Entry 6HOI (X-ray diffraction, 1.14 A resolution); this record covers chains A and G.

Chain A:
Molecule: Gamma-aminobutyric acid receptor-associated protein-like 1
From: Homo sapiens
UniProt: Q9H0R8 (GBRL1_HUMAN); residue numbers follow UniProt; this construct covers 1-117
Amino-acid sequence (123 residues; numbered -5 to 117; the number before each row is that of its first residue; numbers below 1 keep their minus sign (Gly-5 is residue -5)):
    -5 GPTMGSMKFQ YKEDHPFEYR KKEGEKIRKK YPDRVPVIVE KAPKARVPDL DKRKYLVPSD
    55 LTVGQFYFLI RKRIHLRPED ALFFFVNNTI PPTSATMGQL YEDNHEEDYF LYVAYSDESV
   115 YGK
Not modelled in the structure: -5 to -1
Differences from the reference sequence: expression tag (-5 to 0)
UniProt features mapped onto this chain:
  - site: Tyr115, Gly116 (Microbial infection: Cleavage), Gly116, Lys117 (Cleavage)
  - lipidation: Gly116 (Phosphatidylethanolamine amidated glycine)
  - mutagenesis: His9 (H9A: Abolished interaction with ATG4B), Arg28 (R28A: Does not affect interaction with ATG4B), Arg47 (R47A: Abolished interaction with ATG4B), Arg67 (R67A: Abolished interaction with ATG4B), Gly116 (G116A: No processing of precursor)

Chain G:
Molecule: Beclin-1
UniProt: Q14457 (BECN1_HUMAN); numbering as in UniProt (aligned over 93-102)
Amino-acid sequence (10 residues; each row starts with the number of its first residue):
    93 SANSFTLIGE
Not modelled in the structure: 93
UniProt features mapped onto this chain:
  - modified residue (Phosphoserine): Ser93, Ser96
  - mutagenesis: Ser93 (S93A: Partial loss of phosphorylation. Complete loss of phosphorylation and defective autophagic function; when associated with Ala-90)
Reported in the primary citation:
  - mutagenesis - F97A/I100A: decreased binding to GST-Atg8 homologs
  - mutagenesis - S93E/S96E (3-fold): increased binding to GABARAP
  - post-translational modification sites: Ser96 (citing earlier work)

Interface between chain A and chain G:
Pairs across the interface (30):
  Glu17(A) with Ser96(G); Phe97(G)
  Ile21(A) with Ala94(G); Phe97(G), hydrophobic
  Tyr25(A) with Ala94(G), hydrophobic
  Arg28(A) with Leu99(G); Glu102(G), salt bridge
  Pro30(A) with Phe97(G), hydrophobic
  Lys46(A) with Thr98(G)
  Lys48(A) with Ser96(G), hydrogen bond; Phe97(G); Thr98(G), hydrogen bond (backbone-backbone)
  Tyr49(A) with Phe97(G); Thr98(G); Ile100(G), hydrophobic
  Leu50(A) with Thr98(G), hydrogen bond (backbone-backbone); Leu99(G); Ile100(G), hydrogen bond (backbone-backbone)
  Val51(A) with Ile100(G)
  Pro52(A) with Ile100(G); Gly101(G); Glu102(G)
  Leu55(A) with Gly101(G)
  Phe60(A) with Ile100(G), hydrophobic
  Leu63(A) with Ile100(G), hydrophobic; Gly101(G)
  Ile64(A) with Ile100(G), hydrophobic
  Arg67(A) with Thr98(G); Ile100(G)
  Phe104(A) with Phe97(G), hydrophobic
From the paper, about this interface:
  - residue pairs: Lys48(A)-Ser96(G)
  - interface residues, chain A: Lys48(A), Leu50(A)
  - interface residues, chain G: Leu99(G)

Overview:
17 residues of chain A and 8 residues of chain G are in contact, with 4 hydrogen bonds and 1 salt bridge.
Polar pairs include Arg28(A)-Glu102(G), Lys48(A)-Ser96(G) and Lys48(A)-Thr98(G). The authors report a contact
between Lys48(A) and Ser96(G). The paper reports that F97A/I100A of chain G reduce binding to GST-Atg8
homologs; interface residues Lys48(A), Leu50(A) and Leu99(G).
Chain A is Gamma-aminobutyric acid receptor-associated protein-like 1 (Homo sapiens) and chain G is Beclin-1;
the structure, Structure of Beclin1 LIR motif bound to GABARAPL1, was determined by X-ray diffraction together
with 6HOG, 6HOH, 6HOJ, 6HOK and 6HOL from the same study.
